8YBS - chains A and E of the 7 polymer chains in the assembly; structure by electron microscopy, 4.54 A resolution (low resolution: residue-level contacts below are approximate; hydrogen-bond / salt-bridge calls are withheld).

[Chain A]
Name: THSC20.HVTR4 (Fab4) - Heavy Chain
Organism: Homo sapiens
Sequence (227 residues; each row starts with the number of its first residue):
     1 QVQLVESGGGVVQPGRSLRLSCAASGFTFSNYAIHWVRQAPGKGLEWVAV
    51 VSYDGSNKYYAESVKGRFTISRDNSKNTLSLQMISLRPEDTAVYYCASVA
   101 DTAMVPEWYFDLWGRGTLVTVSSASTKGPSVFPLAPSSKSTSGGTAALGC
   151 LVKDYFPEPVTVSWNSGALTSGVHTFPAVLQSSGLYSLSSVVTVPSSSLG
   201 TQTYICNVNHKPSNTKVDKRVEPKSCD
Unresolved in the structure: 225-227
Disulfide bonds: Cys22-Cys96, Cys150-Cys206

[Chain E]
Name: THSC20.HVTR4 (Fab4) - Light Chain
Organism: Homo sapiens
Sequence (214 residues; numbered 1 to 214; the number before each row is that of its first residue):
     1 QSVLTQPRSVSGSPGQSVTISCTGTSSDVGAYNYVSWYQQHPGKAPKLMI
    51 YDVSARPSGVPDRFSGSKSGNTASLTISGLQAEDEADYYCCSYAGSWVFG
   101 GGTKLTVLSQPKAAPSVTLFPPSSEELQANKATLVCLISDFYPGAVTVAW
   151 KADSSPVKAGVETTTPSKQSNNKYAASSYLSLTPEQWKSHRSYSCQVTHE
   201 GSTVEKTVAPTECS
Unresolved in the structure: 212-214
Disulfide bonds: Cys22-Cys90, Cys136-Cys195

[Chain A / chain E interface]
Residue-residue contacts (61):
  His35(A) with Trp97(E)
  Val37(A) with Phe99(E)
  Gln39(A) with Gln40(E); Tyr89(E)
  Lys43(A) with Tyr89(E)
  Gly44(A) with Tyr89(E)
  Leu45(A) with Gln40(E); Tyr89(E); Phe99(E)
  Glu46(A) with Phe99(E)
  Trp47(A) with Ser96(E); Trp97(E); Phe99(E)
  Tyr95(A) with Lys44(E); Ala45(E)
  Val105(A) with Leu48(E)
  Trp108(A) with Tyr34(E); Tyr93(E); Trp97(E)
  Tyr109(A) with Tyr34(E); Val35(E); Ser36(E); Tyr38(E); Tyr51(E); Asp52(E)
  Phe110(A) with Tyr38(E); Leu48(E); Trp97(E)
  Asp111(A) with Leu48(E)
  Trp113(A) with Ala45(E); Pro46(E)
  Gly114(A) with Ala45(E)
  Phe132(A) with Ser123(E); Glu126(E)
  Pro133(A) with Ser123(E); Glu125(E)
  Leu134(A) with Pro121(E); Val135(E)
  Ala147(A) with Thr118(E); Phe120(E)
  Leu151(A) with Thr133(E); Val135(E); Tyr179(E)
  Lys153(A) with Glu126(E); Lys131(E); Thr133(E)
  Asp154(A) with Lys131(E)
  His174(A) with Gln169(E); Ala175(E)
  Phe176(A) with Leu137(E)
  Ala178(A) with Thr164(E)
  Val179(A) with Thr164(E); Tyr179(E)
  Leu180(A) with Glu162(E)
  Gln181(A) with Glu162(E)
  Ser187(A) with Tyr179(E)
  Leu188(A) with Tyr179(E)
  Ser189(A) with Val135(E); Tyr179(E)
  Val191(A) with Phe120(E); Leu137(E)
Interface residues without a listed pair, chain A (39 interface residues in all): Gly42, Ala135, Leu148, Pro177, Ser182, Lys224
Interface residues without a listed pair, chain E (38 interface residues in all): Asn33, Lys47, Pro57, Ser124, Thr165, Ala176, Ser177

[Summary]
39 residues of chain A and 38 residues of chain E are in contact.
Chain A is THSC20.HVTR4 (Fab4) - Heavy Chain and chain E is THSC20.HVTR4 (Fab4) - Light Chain, both from Homo
sapiens; the structure, State - I: Spike 2-up RBD with THSC20.HVTR04 (Fab4), was determined by electron
microscopy together with 8YBY and 8YBZ from the same study.
